PDB entry 5GAO | electron microscopy, 4.20 A resolution (low resolution: residue-level contacts below are approximate; hydrogen-bond / salt-bridge calls are withheld) | chains m and q of the 11 polymer chains in the assembly

# Chain m
Name: Small nuclear ribonucleoprotein Sm D2
Source organism: Saccharomyces cerevisiae
UniProtKB: Q06217 (SMD2_YEAST); numbering as in UniProt (aligned over 1-110)
Amino-acid sequence (110 residues; each row starts with the number of its first residue):
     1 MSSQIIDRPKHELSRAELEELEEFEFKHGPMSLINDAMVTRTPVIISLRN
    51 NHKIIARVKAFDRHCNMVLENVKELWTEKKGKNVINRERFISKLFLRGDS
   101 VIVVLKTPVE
Not modelled in the structure: 1-14, 109-110

# Chain q
Name: Small nuclear ribonucleoprotein F
Source organism: Saccharomyces cerevisiae
UniProtKB: P54999 (RUXF_YEAST); numbering as in UniProt (aligned over 1-86)
Amino-acid sequence (86 residues; each row starts with the number of its first residue):
     1 MSESSDISAMQPVNPKPFLKGLVNHRVGVKLKFNSTEYRGTLVSTDNYFN
    51 LQLNEAEEFVAGVSHGTLGEIFIRCNNVLYIRELPN
Not modelled in the structure: 1-11, 84-86

# Chain m / chain q interface
Residue-residue contacts (37):
  His28(m) - Ser44(q)
  Gly29(m) - Ser44(q)
  Gly29(m) - Gln52(q)
  Pro30(m) - Ser44(q)
  Pro30(m) - Thr45(q)
  Pro30(m) - Asp46(q)
  Pro30(m) - Asn50(q)
  Pro30(m) - Leu51(q)
  Pro30(m) - Gln52(q)
  Pro30(m) - Phe72(q)
  Met31(m) - Asn50(q)
  Met31(m) - Phe72(q)
  Ser32(m) - Gln52(q)
  Leu33(m) - Glu70(q)
  Leu33(m) - Ile71(q)
  Leu33(m) - Phe72(q)
  Ile34(m) - Phe72(q)
  Arg49(m) - Phe33(q)
  Arg49(m) - Asn77(q)
  His64(m) - Arg74(q)
  Cys65(m) - Arg74(q)
  Gly98(m) - Arg74(q)
  Asp99(m) - Arg74(q)
  Asp99(m) - Asn76(q)
  Val101(m) - Arg74(q)
  Ile102(m) - Leu31(q)
  Ile102(m) - Ile73(q)
  Ile102(m) - Arg74(q)
  Ile102(m) - Asn77(q)
  Val103(m) - Tyr38(q)
  Val103(m) - Phe72(q)
  Val104(m) - Ile71(q)
  Val104(m) - Phe72(q)
  Leu105(m) - Leu68(q)
  Leu105(m) - Glu70(q)
  Leu105(m) - Ile71(q)
  Lys106(m) - Glu70(q)
Interface residues without a listed pair, chain m (19 interface residues in all): Ile45

# Overview
19 residues of chain m and 17 residues of chain q are in contact.
Chain m is Small nuclear ribonucleoprotein Sm D2 and chain q is Small nuclear ribonucleoprotein F, both from
Saccharomyces cerevisiae; the structure, Head region of the yeast spliceosomal U4/U6.U5 tri-snRNP, was
determined by electron microscopy together with 5GAM, 5GAN and 5GAP from the same study.
